PDB entry 6SES | X-ray diffraction, 2.00 A resolution | chains B and E of the 6 polymer chains in the assembly

Chain B:
Protein: Tubulin beta-2B chain
From: Bos taurus
UniProtKB: Q6B856 (TBB2B_BOVIN); the author numbering skips numbers that UniProt does not, so the offset changes along the chain: 1-42 = UniProt 1-42; 45-360 = UniProt 43-358; 369-455 = UniProt 359-445
Amino-acid sequence (445 residues; numbered 1 to 455; 10 numbers in that range are skipped by the numbering (no residue carries them; nothing is unmodelled there); the number before each row is that of its first residue):
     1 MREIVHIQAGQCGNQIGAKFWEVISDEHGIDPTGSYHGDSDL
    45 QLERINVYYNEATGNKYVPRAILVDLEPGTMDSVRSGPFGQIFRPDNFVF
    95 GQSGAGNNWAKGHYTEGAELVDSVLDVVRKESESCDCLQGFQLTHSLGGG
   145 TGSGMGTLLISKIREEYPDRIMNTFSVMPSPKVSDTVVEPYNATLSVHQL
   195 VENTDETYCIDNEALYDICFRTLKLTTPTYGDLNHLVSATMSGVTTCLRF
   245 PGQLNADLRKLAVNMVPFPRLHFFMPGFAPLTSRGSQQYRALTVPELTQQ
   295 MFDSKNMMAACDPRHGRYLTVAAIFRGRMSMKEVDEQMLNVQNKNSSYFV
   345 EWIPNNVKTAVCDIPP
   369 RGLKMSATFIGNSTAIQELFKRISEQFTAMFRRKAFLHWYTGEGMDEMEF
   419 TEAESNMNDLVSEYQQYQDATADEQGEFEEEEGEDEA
Not modelled in the structure: 279-281, 439-455
Ion coordination: Mg2+: Gln11 (together with GDP)
Residues lining bound ligands:
  - GDP (guanosine-5'-diphosphate): Gly10, Gln11, Cys12, Gln15, Ile16, Asp69, Ala99, Asn101, Ser140, Gly142, Gly143, Gly144, Thr145, Gly146, Ser147, Val171, Pro173, Val177, Asp179, Glu183, Asn206, Leu209, Tyr224, Leu227, Asn228
  - L95 ([(3Z,5S,6S,7S,8R,9S,11Z,13S,14S,15S,16Z,18S)-5,7,9,11,13,15-hexamethyl-19-[(2S,3R)-3-methyl-6-oxidanylidene-oxan-2-yl]-8,14,18-tris(oxidanyl)nonadeca-3,11,16-trien-6-yl] carbamate): Cys213, Leu217, Leu219, Asp226, His229, Leu230, Ala233, Phe272, Pro274, Leu275, Thr276, Ser277, Arg278, Gln282, Arg369, Gly370, Leu371
Swiss-Prot annotation at these positions:
  - motif: Met1 to Ile4 (MREI motif)
  - binding site (GTP): Gln11, Glu71, Ser140, Gly144, Thr145, Gly146, Asn206, Asn228
  - binding site (Mg(2+)): Glu71
  - modified residue: Ser40 (Phosphoserine), Thr57 (Phosphothreonine), Lys60 (N6-acetyllysine), Ser174 (Phosphoserine), Thr287 (Phosphothreonine), Thr292 (Phosphothreonine), Arg320 (Omega-N-methylarginine), Glu448 (5-glutamyl polyglutamate)
  - cross-link (Glycyl lysine isopeptide (Lys-Gly)): Lys60 (interchain with G-Cter in ubiquitin), Lys326 (interchain with G-Cter in ubiquitin)
What the authors report for this chain:
  - conformationally variable residues (side-chain flip): Arg278
  - binding site for L95: Arg278, Arg369

Chain E:
Protein: Stathmin-4
From: Rattus norvegicus
UniProtKB: P63043 (STMN4_RAT); residues 5-145 here correspond to UniProt positions 49-189 (UniProt number = residue number + 44)
Amino-acid sequence (143 residues; numbered 3 to 145; the number before each row is that of its first residue):
     3 MADMEVIELNKCTSGQSFEVILKPPSFDGVPEFNASLPRRRDPSLEEIQK
    53 KLEAAEERRKYQEAELLKHLAEKREHEREVIQKAIEENNNFIKMAKEKLA
   103 QKMESNKENREAHLAAMLERLQEKDKHAEEVRKNKELKEEASR
Not modelled in the structure: 3-5, 29-43, 144-145
Construct notes: expression tag (3-4)
Swiss-Prot annotation at these positions:
  - modified residue: Ser46 (Phosphoserine)

Chain B / chain E interface:
Pairs across the interface - 27 pairs, chain B then chain E:
  His107(B) with Lys75(E), hydrogen bond
  Tyr108(B) with His78(E), hydrogen bond; Glu79(E); Val82(E), hydrophobic; Ile83(E)
  Leu152(B) with Glu79(E)
  Ser155(B) with Leu72(E); Lys75(E); Arg76(E), hydrogen bond
  Lys156(B) with Arg76(E); Glu79(E), salt bridge
  Arg158(B) with Leu68(E)
  Glu159(B) with Leu69(E); Leu72(E); Arg76(E), salt bridge
  Pro162(B) with Glu65(E)
  Gln193(B) with Lys75(E)
  Glu196(B) with His71(E), salt bridge
  Thr409(B) with Glu89(E)
  Glu411(B) with Val82(E); Ala86(E)
  Gly412(B) with Val82(E); Lys85(E); Ala86(E)
  Met413(B) with Val82(E)
  Asp414(B) with Lys85(E), salt bridge
  Glu417(B) with His78(E), salt bridge
Other interface residues (no listed pair), chain B (19 interface residues in all): Thr109, Asn197, Gly410

Overview:
19 residues of chain B face 14 of chain E across their interface; the contacts include 3 hydrogen bonds and 5
salt bridges. Among the polar pairs are Lys156(B)-Glu79(E), Glu159(B)-Arg76(E) and Glu196(B)-His71(E). Ligands
of chain B: GDP and compound L95. The paper reports a binding site for L95 at Arg278(B) and Arg369(B);
conformational variability at Arg278(B).
Here chain B is Tubulin beta-2B chain (Bos taurus) and chain E is Stathmin-4 (Rattus norvegicus). Entry 6SES
(Tubulin-B2 complex) was determined by X-ray diffraction.
